4AI4 - chain A; structure by X-ray diffraction, 1.73 A resolution.

== Chain A ==
Protein: DNA-3-methyladenine glycosylase I
Source organism: Staphylococcus aureus SUBSP. aureus MSSA476
Notes: EC 3.2.2.20
UniProt: Q6G8R1 (Q6G8R1_STAAS); residue numbers follow UniProt; this construct covers 1-186
Amino-acid sequence (188 residues; numbered -1 to 186; the number before each row is that of its first residue; numbers below 1 keep their minus sign (Gly-1 is residue -1)):
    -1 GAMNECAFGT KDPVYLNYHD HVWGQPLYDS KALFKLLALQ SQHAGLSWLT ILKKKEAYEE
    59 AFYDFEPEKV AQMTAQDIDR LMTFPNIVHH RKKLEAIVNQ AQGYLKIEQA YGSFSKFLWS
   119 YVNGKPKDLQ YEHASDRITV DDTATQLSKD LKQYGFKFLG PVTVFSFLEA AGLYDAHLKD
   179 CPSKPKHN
Not modelled in the structure: -1 to 0
Construct notes: expression tag (-1 to 0); engineered mutation Gln38 (Glu in Q6G8R1)
Metal / ion sites: Zn2+: Cys4, His17, His175, Cys179

== In short ==
The Zn2+ site is built by Cys4, His17, His175 and Cys179.
Chain A is DNA-3-methyladenine glycosylase I (Staphylococcus aureus SUBSP. aureus MSSA476); the structure,
crystal structure of E38Q mutant of 3-methyladenine DNA glycosylase I from Staphylococcus aureus, was
determined by X-ray diffraction, deposited together with 4AIA and 4AI5.
